Entry 5VI5 (X-ray diffraction, 3.20 A resolution); this record covers chains P and D of the 10 polymer chains in the assembly.

[Chain P]
Molecule: 50-nt DNA strand
Sequence (50 nucleotides; row label = number of the first residue in the row; numbering starts at 0):
     0 CGCATCCGTGAGTCGAGGATAATAAGCACAATTTAACACTTTTGTCAAGC
Disordered / not traced: 0, 19-23

[Chain D]
Protein: DNA-directed RNA polymerase subunit beta'
From: Mycobacterium smegmatis (strain ATCC 700084 / mc(2)155)
Notes: EC 2.7.7.6
UniProtKB: A0QS66 (RPOC_MYCS2); numbering as in UniProt (aligned over 1-1317)
Amino-acid sequence (1317 residues; row label = number of the first residue in the row):
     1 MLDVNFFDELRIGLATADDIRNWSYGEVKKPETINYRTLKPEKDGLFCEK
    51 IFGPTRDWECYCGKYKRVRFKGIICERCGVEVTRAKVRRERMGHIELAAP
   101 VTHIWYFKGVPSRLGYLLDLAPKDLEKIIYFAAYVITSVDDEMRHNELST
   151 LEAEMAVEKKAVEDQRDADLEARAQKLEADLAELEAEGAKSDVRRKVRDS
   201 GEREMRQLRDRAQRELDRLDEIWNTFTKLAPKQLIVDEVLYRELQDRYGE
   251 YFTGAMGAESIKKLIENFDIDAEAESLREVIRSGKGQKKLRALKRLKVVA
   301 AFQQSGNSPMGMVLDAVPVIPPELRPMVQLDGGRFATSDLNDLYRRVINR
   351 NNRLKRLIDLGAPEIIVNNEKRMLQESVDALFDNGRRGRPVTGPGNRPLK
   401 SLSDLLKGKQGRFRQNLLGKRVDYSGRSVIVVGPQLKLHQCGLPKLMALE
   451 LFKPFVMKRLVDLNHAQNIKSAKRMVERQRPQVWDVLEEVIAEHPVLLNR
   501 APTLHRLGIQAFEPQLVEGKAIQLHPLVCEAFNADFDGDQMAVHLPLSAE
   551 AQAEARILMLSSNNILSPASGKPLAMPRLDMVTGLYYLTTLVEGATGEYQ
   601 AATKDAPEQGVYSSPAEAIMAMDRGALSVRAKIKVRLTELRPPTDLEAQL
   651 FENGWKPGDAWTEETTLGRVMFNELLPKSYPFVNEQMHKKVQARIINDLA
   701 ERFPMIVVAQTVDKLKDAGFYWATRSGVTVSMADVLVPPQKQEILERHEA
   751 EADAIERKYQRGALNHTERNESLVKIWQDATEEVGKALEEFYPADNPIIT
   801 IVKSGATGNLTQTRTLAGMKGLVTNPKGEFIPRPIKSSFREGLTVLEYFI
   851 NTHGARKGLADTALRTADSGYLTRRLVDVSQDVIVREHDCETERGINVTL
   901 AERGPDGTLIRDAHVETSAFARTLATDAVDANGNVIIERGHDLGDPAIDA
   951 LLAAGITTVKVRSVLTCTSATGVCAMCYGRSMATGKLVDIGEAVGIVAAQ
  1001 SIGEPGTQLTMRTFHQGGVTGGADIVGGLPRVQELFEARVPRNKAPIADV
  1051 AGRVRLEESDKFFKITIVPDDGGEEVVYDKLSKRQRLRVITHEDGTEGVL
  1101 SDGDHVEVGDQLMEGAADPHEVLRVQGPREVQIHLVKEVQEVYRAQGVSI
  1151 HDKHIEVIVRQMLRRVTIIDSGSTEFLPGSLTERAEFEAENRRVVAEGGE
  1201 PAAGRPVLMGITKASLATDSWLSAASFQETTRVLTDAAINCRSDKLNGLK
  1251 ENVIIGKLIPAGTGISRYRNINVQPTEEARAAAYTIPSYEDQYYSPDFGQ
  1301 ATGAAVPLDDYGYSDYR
Disordered / not traced: 1-3, 286-288, 760-765, 907-909, 1011-1026, 1090-1097, 1196-1201, 1284-1317
Sequence notes: conflict Glu663 (Ala in A0QS66), Asn1272 (Gln in A0QS66)
Bound ions: Zn2+ site 1: Cys60, Cys62, Cys75, Cys78; Zn2+ site 2: Cys890, Cys967, Cys974, Cys977
UniProt features mapped onto this chain:
  - binding site (Zn(2+)): Cys60, Cys62, Cys75, Cys78, Cys890, Cys967, Cys974, Cys977
  - binding site (Mg(2+)): Asp535, Asp537, Asp539

[Interface between chain P and chain D]
Residue-residue contacts (22):
  DG1(P) - Arg291(D)  hydrogen bond to the base
  DG7(P) - Lys108(D)  salt bridge to the phosphate
  DG7(P) - Arg386(D)  phosphate contact
  DT8(P) - Arg386(D)  salt bridge to the phosphate
  DT8(P) - Glu1229(D)  sugar contact
  DG9(P) - Gln1228(D)  sugar contact
  DG9(P) - Glu1229(D)  hydrogen bond to the phosphate
  DA10(P) - Arg414(D)  salt bridge to the phosphate
  DA10(P) - Ala867(D)  phosphate contact
  DA10(P) - Tyr871(D)  sugar contact
  DG11(P) - Lys409(D)  salt bridge to the phosphate
  DG11(P) - Thr866(D)  hydrogen bond to the base
  DG11(P) - Ala867(D)  sugar contact
  DG11(P) - Gly870(D)  sugar contact
  DG11(P) - Tyr871(D)  sugar contact
  DT12(P) - Lys409(D)  salt bridge to the phosphate
  DT12(P) - Arg414(D)  salt bridge to the phosphate
  DT12(P) - Pro502(D)  base contact
  DC13(P) - Arg427(D)  sugar contact
  DC13(P) - Ala501(D)  sugar contact
  DG14(P) - Arg421(D)  salt bridge to the phosphate
  DG14(P) - Arg427(D)  salt bridge to the phosphate
Interface residues without a listed pair, chain P (10 interface residues in all): DT33
Interface residues without a listed pair, chain D (20 interface residues in all): Arg37, Val110, Ala863, Thr1230, Thr1231

[Overview]
The interface between chain P and chain D involves 10 residues on one side and 20 on the other, with 3
hydrogen bonds and 8 salt bridges. Polar pairs include DG1(P)-Arg291(D), DG11(P)-Thr866(D) and
DG9(P)-Glu1229(D).
Here chain P is a 50-nt DNA strand and chain D is DNA-directed RNA polymerase subunit beta' (Mycobacterium
smegmatis (strain ATCC 700084 / mc(2)155)). Entry 5VI5 (Structure of Mycobacterium smegmatis transcription
initiation complex with a full transcription bubble) was determined by X-ray diffraction (same publication as
5VI8).
